PDB entry 6WMP | electron microscopy, 2.98 A resolution | chains C and D of the 8 polymer chains in the assembly

[Chain C]
Name: DNA-directed RNA polymerase subunit beta
Source organism: Francisella tularensis subsp. holarctica (strain LVS)
Notes: EC 2.7.7.6
Reference sequence: Q2A1M7 (RPOB_FRATH); numbering as in UniProt (aligned over 1-1358)
Sequence (1358 residues; row label = number of the first residue in the row):
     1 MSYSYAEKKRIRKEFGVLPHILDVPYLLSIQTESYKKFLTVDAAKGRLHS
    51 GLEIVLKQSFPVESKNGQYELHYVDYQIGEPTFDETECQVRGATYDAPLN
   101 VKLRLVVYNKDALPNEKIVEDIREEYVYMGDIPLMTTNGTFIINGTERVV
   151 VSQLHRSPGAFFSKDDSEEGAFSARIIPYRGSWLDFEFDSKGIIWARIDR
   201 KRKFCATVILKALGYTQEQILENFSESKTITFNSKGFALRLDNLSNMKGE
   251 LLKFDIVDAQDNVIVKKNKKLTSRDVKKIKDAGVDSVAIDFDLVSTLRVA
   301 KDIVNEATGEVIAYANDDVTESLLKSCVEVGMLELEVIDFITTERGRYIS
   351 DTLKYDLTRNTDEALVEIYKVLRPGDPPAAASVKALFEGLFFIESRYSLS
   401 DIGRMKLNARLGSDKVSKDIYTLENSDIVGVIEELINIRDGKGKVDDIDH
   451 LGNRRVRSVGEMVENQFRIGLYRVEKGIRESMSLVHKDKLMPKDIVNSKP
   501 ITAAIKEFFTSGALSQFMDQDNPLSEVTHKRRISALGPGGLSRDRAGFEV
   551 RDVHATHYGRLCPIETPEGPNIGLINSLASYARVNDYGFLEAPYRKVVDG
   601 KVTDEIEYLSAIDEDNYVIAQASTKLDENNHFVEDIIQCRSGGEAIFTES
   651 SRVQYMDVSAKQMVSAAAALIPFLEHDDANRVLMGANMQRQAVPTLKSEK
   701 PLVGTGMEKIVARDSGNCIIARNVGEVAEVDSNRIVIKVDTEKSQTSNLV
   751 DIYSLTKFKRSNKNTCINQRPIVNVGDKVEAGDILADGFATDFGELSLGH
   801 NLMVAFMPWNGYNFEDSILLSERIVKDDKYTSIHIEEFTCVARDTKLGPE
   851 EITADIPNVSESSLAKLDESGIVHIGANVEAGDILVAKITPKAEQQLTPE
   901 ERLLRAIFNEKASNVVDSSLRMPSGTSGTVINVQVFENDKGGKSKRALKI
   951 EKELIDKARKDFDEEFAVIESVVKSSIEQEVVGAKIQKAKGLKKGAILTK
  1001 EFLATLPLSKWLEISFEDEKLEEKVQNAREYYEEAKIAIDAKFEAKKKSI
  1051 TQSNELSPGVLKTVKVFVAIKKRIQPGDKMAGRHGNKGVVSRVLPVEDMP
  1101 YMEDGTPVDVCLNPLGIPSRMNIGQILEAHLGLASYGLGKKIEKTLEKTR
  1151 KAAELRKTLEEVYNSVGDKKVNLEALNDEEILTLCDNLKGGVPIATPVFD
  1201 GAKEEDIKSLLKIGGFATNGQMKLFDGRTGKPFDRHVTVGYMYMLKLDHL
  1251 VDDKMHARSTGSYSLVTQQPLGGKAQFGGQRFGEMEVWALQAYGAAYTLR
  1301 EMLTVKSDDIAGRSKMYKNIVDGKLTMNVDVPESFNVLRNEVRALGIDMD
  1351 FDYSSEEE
Unresolved in the structure: 224-344, 984-1022, 1357-1358

[Chain D]
Name: DNA-directed RNA polymerase subunit beta'
Source organism: Francisella tularensis subsp. holarctica (strain LVS)
Notes: EC 2.7.7.6
Sequence (1604 residues; numbered 1 to 1604; the number before each row is that of its first residue):
     1 MNNGILHQNYNSKKFDIIKISLASPEVIRSWSHGEVKKPETINYRTFKPE
    51 RDGLFCAKIFGPIKDYECLCGKYKRLKHRGVVCERCGVEVEQAKVRRERM
   101 GHIDLVCPVVHIWYLKSLPSRIGLFLDMPLKNVEKVLYFESYIVTDPGMT
   151 PLEKKQLLTDEEYAEALENYGYEFEASMGAEAIRDLLADTDIESEIELLQ
   201 AECEESKSTAKKEKAIKRLRLLETFQASGNKPEWMVMTVLPVLPPDLRPL
   251 VPIEGGRFATSDLNDLYRRVINRNNRLKKLLDLNAPDIIVRNEKRMLQEA
   301 VDALLDNGRRGRAVTGSNKRPLKSLADMIKGKQGRFRQNLLGKRVDYSGR
   351 SVITVGPSLRLHECGLPKKMALELFKPFVYSKLRLGGHATTIKQAKRMVE
   401 LEEAVVWDILETVINEHPVLLNRAPTLHRLGIQAFEPRLIEGKAIQLHPL
   451 VCAAFNADFDGDQMAVHVPLTVESQLEARVLMMSTNNILSPASGQPIITP
   501 TQDIVLGLYYITREKEGARGEGKLFSSYEDVSRAYNSGTIDIHAKIKLRI
   551 DRQVFDTKGNTYNEKGVVNTTVGRALLLNILPEGLSFSLLNKVLVKKEIS
   601 KIINQAFRVLGGKATVVLADKLMYAGFKYSTLSGVSVGVDDMTIPDNKEA
   651 KIEEAEKEIKQITEQYQSSLITENERYNNIINIWSKTSDEVGASMMDAIS
   701 KDTVSINGEKKEIESFNSVYMMAKSGARGSYNQMRQLAGMRGLMAKPDGT
   751 MIETAITANFREGLSVLQYFTSTHGARKGLADTALKTANAGYLTRRLVDV
   801 AQDLVVIEEDCGTDDGLMFSAIVEDGEVKVPLVERALGRTLAADVVTEKG
   851 VVLLEAGTLLDENLVELLDDNGIDMIKVRSPITCKTRRGLCAKCYGRDLA
   901 RERQVNVGESVGVIAAQSIGEPGTQLTMRTFHTGGAASLGITVSDIKVKT
   951 AGKIKFKNIRTVTNKEGQEIVISRAGEIIVSDTMGRVREQHKIPMGAVVP
  1001 LASGKAVEIGDVIATWDPHAQPLITDVAGKVVLEDVIDGITSKHTYDDLT
  1051 GQQTIEITSISQRTTSKNLKPVVKIVDEKGAELKSIPLAVGAVLNVADDS
  1101 ILEVGDIVAKIPLEGSKNKDITGGLPRVAELFEARRPKDAAILSPCDGMV
  1151 RLGNRDTKEKQRIEIIDKNGHIVEEILLPKSRHLVVFDGEQVSRGDVLAD
  1201 GPTDPHDLLKYKGLEEFADYILIEAQSVYRMQGVVINDKHIETIVRQMLR
  1251 KAVILDEGDSKFVKDESIELVRILEENDKLRKQGKKEVEYELVLMGITRS
  1301 SLSTESFLSAASFQETTRVLTEASINSQIDNLRGLKENVLIGRLIPAGTG
  1351 LAVRKESAKIEKMREELGVEDNMVFTDLSSFNPEEISFDSIQSQKEDKDI
  1401 NEDIEESLRNALESLDFAAASMEKRRWKKNFIAVSAANRFKKISSSGALD
  1451 YDIPTTASENLYFQGELKTAALAQHDEAVDNKFNKEQQNAFYEILHLPNL
  1501 NEEQRNAFIQSLKDDPSQSANLLAEAKKLNDAQAPKVDNKFNKEQQNAFY
  1551 EILHLPNLNEEQRNAFIQSLKDDPSQSANLLAEAKKLNGAQAPKVDANSA
  1601 GKST
Unresolved in the structure: 1-11, 929-1123, 1366-1604
Metal / ion sites: Zn2+ site 1: Cys68, Cys70; Mg2+: Asp458, Asp460, Asp462 (shared with 1 residue of chain R); Zn2+ site 2: Cys811, Cys884, Cys891, Cys894

[How chain C and chain D interact]
Contacting residue pairs - 297 pairs, chain C then chain D:
  Phe548(C) - Ala781(D)
  Phe548(C) - Asp782(D)
  Phe548(C) - Leu785(D)  hydrophobic
  Arg551(C) - Arg777(D)
  Asp552(C) - Pro747(D)
  Val553(C) - His774(D)
  Val553(C) - Arg777(D)
  His554(C) - Phe770(D)
  Tyr558(C) - Val766(D)
  Tyr558(C) - Phe770(D)  hydrophobic
  Pro563(C) - Thr773(D)
  Ile564(C) - Tyr769(D)  hydrophobic
  Thr566(C) - Arg777(D)  hydrogen bond
  Ile572(C) - Leu780(D)  hydrophobic
  Gln621(C) - Val766(D)
  Gln621(C) - Leu767(D)
  Gln638(C) - Thr754(D)
  Gln638(C) - Leu767(D)
  Gln638(C) - Gln768(D)
  Cys639(C) - Leu767(D)
  Arg640(C) - Leu767(D)
  Ala645(C) - Thr754(D)
  Phe647(C) - Thr754(D)
  Met663(C) - Val766(D)  hydrophobic
  Met663(C) - Phe770(D)  hydrophobic
  Leu674(C) - Tyr769(D)
  Glu675(C) - Gly763(D)
  Glu675(C) - Leu764(D)  hydrogen bond (backbone-backbone)
  His676(C) - Phe760(D)
  His676(C) - Arg761(D)  hydrogen bond (side chain-backbone)
  His676(C) - Glu762(D)
  His676(C) - Gly763(D)
  Asp677(C) - Phe760(D)
  Asp677(C) - Tyr769(D)
  Asp678(C) - Phe760(D)
  Asp678(C) - Tyr769(D)
  Ala679(C) - Tyr769(D)  hydrogen bond (backbone-side chain)
  Asn680(C) - Ala776(D)
  Asn680(C) - Leu780(D)
  Val682(C) - Tyr769(D)
  Phe806(C) - Val635(D)
  Phe806(C) - Ser636(D)  hydrogen bond (backbone-side chain)
  Met807(C) - Val635(D)
  Pro808(C) - Ser630(D)
  Pro808(C) - Thr631(D)
  Pro808(C) - Val635(D)
  Trp809(C) - Thr631(D)  hydrogen bond (backbone-side chain)
  Asn810(C) - Pro357(D)
  Asn810(C) - Phe627(D)
  Asn810(C) - Thr631(D)  hydrogen bond
  Gly811(C) - Val355(D)
  Gly811(C) - Pro357(D)
  Gly811(C) - Phe627(D)
  Tyr812(C) - Pro357(D)
  Phe814(C) - Val355(D)  hydrophobic
  Phe814(C) - Pro449(D)
  Phe814(C) - Gln502(D)
  Phe814(C) - Asp503(D)
  Glu815(C) - Asp458(D)
  Glu815(C) - Phe459(D)
  Glu815(C) - Gln502(D)
  Asp816(C) - Asp458(D)
  Asp816(C) - Phe459(D)
  Ser817(C) - Val355(D)
  Ser817(C) - Phe459(D)
  Lys1079(C) - Asp460(D)
  Lys1087(C) - Asp460(D)
  Gly1088(C) - Phe459(D)
  Val1089(C) - Thr354(D)
  Val1089(C) - Phe459(D)  hydrogen bond (backbone-backbone)
  Val1089(C) - Gly461(D)
  Val1090(C) - Thr354(D)
  Ser1091(C) - Val355(D)
  Asn1113(C) - Asp503(D)  hydrogen bond
  Pro1114(C) - Val635(D)
  Pro1114(C) - Val637(D)  hydrophobic
  Pro1114(C) - Met722(D)
  Leu1115(C) - Gln502(D)
  Leu1115(C) - Asp503(D)
  Leu1115(C) - Leu506(D)  hydrophobic
  Leu1115(C) - Met722(D)  hydrophobic
  Leu1115(C) - Arg728(D)
  Gly1116(C) - Arg728(D)
  Ile1117(C) - Val637(D)  hydrophobic
  Pro1118(C) - Leu737(D)
  Ser1119(C) - Arg728(D)
  Ser1119(C) - Gln733(D)  hydrogen bond (backbone-side chain)
  Arg1120(C) - Arg728(D)
  Met1121(C) - Gln736(D)
  Met1121(C) - Leu737(D)  hydrophobic
  Met1121(C) - Phe760(D)  hydrophobic
  Ile1123(C) - Leu737(D)  hydrophobic
  Ile1126(C) - Val637(D)
  His1130(C) - Val639(D)
  Phe1199(C) - Leu764(D)
  Phe1199(C) - Ser765(D)
  Phe1199(C) - Val766(D)  hydrophobic
  Phe1199(C) - Tyr769(D)  hydrophobic
  Glu1204(C) - Val639(D)
  Thr1218(C) - Asp640(D)
  Asn1219(C) - Asp640(D)
  Gln1221(C) - Gly638(D)
  Phe1233(C) - Thr631(D)
  Phe1233(C) - Gly634(D)
  Asp1234(C) - Leu632(D)
  Asp1234(C) - Ser633(D)
  Asp1234(C) - Gly634(D)
  Arg1235(C) - Tyr510(D)
  Arg1235(C) - Ser633(D)
  Arg1235(C) - Gly634(D)
  Arg1235(C) - Phe716(D)  hydrogen bond (side chain-backbone)
  Arg1235(C) - Ser718(D)
  Val1237(C) - Gly634(D)
  Val1237(C) - Ser636(D)
  Thr1238(C) - Ser636(D)  hydrogen bond (backbone-side chain)
  Thr1238(C) - Val637(D)  hydrogen bond (side chain-backbone)
  Thr1238(C) - Gly638(D)
  Val1251(C) - Val352(D)  hydrophobic
  Val1251(C) - Lys443(D)
  Asp1252(C) - Lys443(D)
  Lys1254(C) - Ser351(D)
  Lys1254(C) - Val352(D)
  Lys1254(C) - Gln463(D)
  Met1255(C) - Arg350(D)
  Met1255(C) - Ser351(D)
  Met1255(C) - Lys369(D)
  Met1255(C) - Met370(D)  hydrophobic
  Met1255(C) - Lys443(D)
  His1256(C) - Gly349(D)
  His1256(C) - Arg350(D)  hydrogen bond (backbone-backbone)
  Ala1257(C) - Ser348(D)
  Ala1257(C) - Gly349(D)
  Ala1257(C) - Met370(D)
  Ala1257(C) - Glu373(D)
  Ala1257(C) - Leu374(D)  hydrophobic
  Arg1258(C) - Asp346(D)  salt bridge
  Arg1258(C) - Tyr347(D)  hydrogen bond (backbone-backbone)
  Arg1258(C) - Ser348(D)  hydrogen bond (backbone-backbone)
  Arg1258(C) - Glu373(D)
  Arg1258(C) - Leu374(D)
  Ser1259(C) - Asp346(D)
  Ser1259(C) - Tyr347(D)  hydrogen bond (backbone-backbone)
  Ser1259(C) - Glu373(D)  hydrogen bond (backbone-side chain)
  Thr1260(C) - Asp346(D)
  Thr1260(C) - Tyr347(D)
  Tyr1263(C) - Asp346(D)  hydrogen bond
  Leu1265(C) - Arg97(D)  hydrogen bond (backbone-side chain)
  Val1266(C) - Arg97(D)  hydrogen bond (backbone-side chain)
  Val1266(C) - Arg335(D)
  Thr1267(C) - Arg335(D)
  Thr1267(C) - Asn339(D)
  Gln1268(C) - Arg97(D)
  Gln1269(C) - Asn339(D)  hydrogen bond (side chain-backbone)
  Gln1269(C) - Lys343(D)
  Pro1270(C) - Arg344(D)
  Pro1270(C) - Asp346(D)
  Leu1271(C) - Arg344(D)
  Gly1272(C) - Arg344(D)
  Gly1279(C) - Arg344(D)  hydrogen bond (backbone-side chain)
  Gly1279(C) - Val345(D)
  Gln1280(C) - Arg344(D)
  Gln1280(C) - Val345(D)  hydrogen bond (backbone-backbone)
  Gln1280(C) - Ser348(D)
  Gln1280(C) - Gly349(D)
  Gln1280(C) - Arg350(D)
  Arg1281(C) - Gln338(D)
  Arg1281(C) - Gly342(D)
  Arg1281(C) - Arg344(D)
  Phe1282(C) - Gly342(D)
  Phe1282(C) - Lys343(D)
  Phe1282(C) - His467(D)
  Gly1283(C) - Leu341(D)
  Glu1284(C) - Leu341(D)
  Glu1284(C) - Arg795(D)  salt bridge
  Met1285(C) - Thr426(D)
  Met1285(C) - Leu427(D)  hydrophobic
  Glu1286(C) - Asn422(D)
  Glu1286(C) - Ala424(D)
  Glu1286(C) - Thr426(D)  hydrogen bond
  Glu1286(C) - Ile432(D)
  Trp1288(C) - Arg795(D)
  Trp1288(C) - Val798(D)
  Trp1288(C) - Val913(D)
  Trp1288(C) - Gln917(D)
  Ala1289(C) - Thr426(D)
  Ala1289(C) - Arg429(D)
  Leu1290(C) - Met482(D)  hydrophobic
  Gln1291(C) - Gln802(D)  hydrogen bond
  Gln1291(C) - Ser910(D)
  Gln1291(C) - Val1339(D)
  Ala1292(C) - Arg429(D)  hydrogen bond (backbone-side chain)
  Ala1292(C) - Ile914(D)
  Ala1292(C) - Gln917(D)
  Tyr1293(C) - Arg429(D)  hydrogen bond (side chain-backbone)
  Tyr1293(C) - Leu430(D)
  Tyr1293(C) - Ile432(D)  hydrogen bond (side chain-backbone)
  Tyr1293(C) - Leu481(D)
  Tyr1293(C) - Met482(D)  hydrophobic
  Tyr1293(C) - Asn487(D)
  Gly1294(C) - Glu477(D)
  Gly1294(C) - Gly1348(D)
  Gly1294(C) - Thr1349(D)  hydrogen bond (backbone-side chain)
  Ala1295(C) - Glu477(D)
  Ala1296(C) - Glu477(D)  hydrogen bond (backbone-side chain)
  Ala1296(C) - Leu1344(D)
  Ala1296(C) - Ile1345(D)  hydrophobic
  Ala1296(C) - Gly1350(D)
  Tyr1297(C) - Glu473(D)
  Tyr1297(C) - Glu477(D)  hydrogen bond (backbone-side chain)
  Tyr1297(C) - Leu1344(D)
  Tyr1297(C) - Thr1349(D)
  Tyr1297(C) - Val1353(D)
  Thr1298(C) - Ser474(D)  hydrogen bond
  Thr1298(C) - Glu477(D)
  Glu1301(C) - Pro469(D)
  Glu1301(C) - Leu470(D)  hydrogen bond (side chain-backbone)
  Glu1301(C) - Thr471(D)  hydrogen bond
  Glu1301(C) - Ser474(D)  hydrogen bond
  Met1302(C) - Val345(D)
  Met1302(C) - Leu420(D)  hydrophobic
  Met1302(C) - His467(D)
  Leu1303(C) - Lys343(D)  hydrogen bond (backbone-side chain)
  Leu1303(C) - Val1339(D)
  Thr1304(C) - Gly1342(D)
  Lys1306(C) - Asp346(D)  hydrogen bond (backbone-backbone)
  Lys1306(C) - Val468(D)  hydrogen bond (side chain-backbone)
  Lys1306(C) - Leu470(D)
  Ser1307(C) - Lys343(D)  hydrogen bond
  Ser1307(C) - Arg344(D)
  Asp1308(C) - Lys343(D)  salt bridge
  Met1316(C) - Leu470(D)  hydrophobic
  Met1316(C) - Thr471(D)
  Tyr1317(C) - Tyr347(D)
  Tyr1317(C) - Tyr380(D)
  Ile1320(C) - Pro377(D)  hydrophobic
  Ile1320(C) - Phe378(D)
  Ile1320(C) - Ser381(D)
  Ile1320(C) - Leu470(D)  hydrophobic
  Val1321(C) - Pro377(D)  hydrophobic
  Val1321(C) - Ser381(D)
  Val1321(C) - Arg384(D)  hydrogen bond (backbone-side chain)
  Asp1322(C) - Arg384(D)
  Pro1332(C) - Lys343(D)
  Pro1332(C) - Leu1340(D)
  Pro1332(C) - Ile1341(D)
  Glu1333(C) - Arg97(D)  salt bridge
  Ser1334(C) - Asn339(D)
  Ser1334(C) - Leu340(D)
  Phe1335(C) - Ile18(D)  hydrophobic
  Phe1335(C) - Leu340(D)
  Phe1335(C) - Leu1340(D)
  Val1337(C) - Arg97(D)
  Val1337(C) - Arg335(D)
  Leu1338(C) - Ile329(D)  hydrophobic
  Leu1338(C) - Arg335(D)
  Leu1338(C) - Phe336(D)  hydrophobic
  Leu1338(C) - Leu340(D)  hydrophobic
  Asn1340(C) - Arg97(D)
  Asn1340(C) - Met100(D)
  Asn1340(C) - Leu243(D)
  Glu1341(C) - Met328(D)
  Glu1341(C) - Ile329(D)
  Glu1341(C) - Arg335(D)
  Arg1343(C) - Trp31(D)
  Arg1343(C) - Met100(D)
  Arg1343(C) - Pro241(D)
  Ala1344(C) - Pro241(D)
  Ala1344(C) - Leu325(D)  hydrophobic
  Leu1345(C) - Leu305(D)  hydrophobic
  Gly1346(C) - Leu22(D)
  Gly1346(C) - Ala23(D)  hydrogen bond (backbone-backbone)
  Gly1346(C) - His111(D)
  Ile1347(C) - Ile20(D)  hydrophobic
  Ile1347(C) - Ser21(D)
  Ile1347(C) - Trp31(D)
  Ile1347(C) - Trp113(D)  hydrophobic
  Ile1347(C) - Tyr114(D)
  Ile1347(C) - Ser1324(D)
  Asp1348(C) - Lys19(D)
  Asp1348(C) - Ile20(D)
  Asp1348(C) - Ser21(D)  hydrogen bond (backbone-backbone)
  Asp1348(C) - Trp31(D)
  Met1349(C) - Ile18(D)  hydrophobic
  Met1349(C) - Lys19(D)
  Asp1350(C) - Ile18(D)
  Asp1350(C) - Lys19(D)  salt bridge
  Phe1351(C) - Phe15(D)  hydrophobic
  Phe1351(C) - Ile17(D)
  Phe1351(C) - Ile18(D)  hydrophobic
  Asp1352(C) - Phe15(D)
  Asp1352(C) - Asp16(D)  hydrogen bond (backbone-backbone)
  Asp1352(C) - Ile17(D)  hydrogen bond (backbone-backbone)
  Asp1352(C) - Lys19(D)  salt bridge
  Tyr1353(C) - Ser12(D)
  Tyr1353(C) - Lys13(D)
  Tyr1353(C) - Lys14(D)
  Ser1354(C) - Ile17(D)
Other interface residues (no listed pair), chain C (156 interface residues in all): Glu565, Glu568, Gly569, Gly573, Asn576, Ile646, Ala660, Leu683, Asn813, Gln1075, Pro1076, Gly1077, Lys1208, Asp1226, His1236, Phe1277, Val1287, Leu1299, Arg1300, Met1327, Val1329, Val1331, Val1342
Other interface residues (no listed pair), chain D (167 interface residues in all): Glu98, Met237, Leu247, Arg337, Ile353, Lys376, Ile392, Lys396, His428, Gln433, Ala444, Ala465, Thr501, Met642, Asn717, Met721, Ala727, Arg741, Ala784, Thr794, Phe1307, Leu1308, Leu1320, Leu1335, Arg1343, Ala1347

[Overview]
156 residues of chain C and 167 residues of chain D are in contact; the contacts include 45 hydrogen bonds and
6 salt bridges. Among the polar pairs are Arg1258(C)-Asp346(D), Glu1284(C)-Arg795(D) and Asp1308(C)-Lys343(D).
Cys68(D) and Cys70(D) form the Zn2+ site 1.
Here chain C is DNA-directed RNA polymerase subunit beta and chain D is DNA-directed RNA polymerase subunit
beta', both from Francisella tularensis subsp. holarctica (strain LVS). Entry 6WMP (F. tularensis RNAPs70-iglA
DNA complex) was determined by electron microscopy, deposited together with 6WMU.
